PDB entry 5FXI | electron microscopy, 6.40 A resolution (low resolution: residue-level contacts below are approximate; hydrogen-bond / salt-bridge calls are withheld) | chains A and B of the 4 polymer chains in the assembly

Chain A:
Molecule: N-methyl-D-aspartate receptor GLUN1
Source organism: Rattus norvegicus
Reference sequence: P35439 (NMDZ1_RAT); aligned to UniProt positions 23-868 over residues 23-868 (the alignment contains insertions or deletions, so no single offset holds)
Sequence (846 residues; each row starts with the number of its first residue):
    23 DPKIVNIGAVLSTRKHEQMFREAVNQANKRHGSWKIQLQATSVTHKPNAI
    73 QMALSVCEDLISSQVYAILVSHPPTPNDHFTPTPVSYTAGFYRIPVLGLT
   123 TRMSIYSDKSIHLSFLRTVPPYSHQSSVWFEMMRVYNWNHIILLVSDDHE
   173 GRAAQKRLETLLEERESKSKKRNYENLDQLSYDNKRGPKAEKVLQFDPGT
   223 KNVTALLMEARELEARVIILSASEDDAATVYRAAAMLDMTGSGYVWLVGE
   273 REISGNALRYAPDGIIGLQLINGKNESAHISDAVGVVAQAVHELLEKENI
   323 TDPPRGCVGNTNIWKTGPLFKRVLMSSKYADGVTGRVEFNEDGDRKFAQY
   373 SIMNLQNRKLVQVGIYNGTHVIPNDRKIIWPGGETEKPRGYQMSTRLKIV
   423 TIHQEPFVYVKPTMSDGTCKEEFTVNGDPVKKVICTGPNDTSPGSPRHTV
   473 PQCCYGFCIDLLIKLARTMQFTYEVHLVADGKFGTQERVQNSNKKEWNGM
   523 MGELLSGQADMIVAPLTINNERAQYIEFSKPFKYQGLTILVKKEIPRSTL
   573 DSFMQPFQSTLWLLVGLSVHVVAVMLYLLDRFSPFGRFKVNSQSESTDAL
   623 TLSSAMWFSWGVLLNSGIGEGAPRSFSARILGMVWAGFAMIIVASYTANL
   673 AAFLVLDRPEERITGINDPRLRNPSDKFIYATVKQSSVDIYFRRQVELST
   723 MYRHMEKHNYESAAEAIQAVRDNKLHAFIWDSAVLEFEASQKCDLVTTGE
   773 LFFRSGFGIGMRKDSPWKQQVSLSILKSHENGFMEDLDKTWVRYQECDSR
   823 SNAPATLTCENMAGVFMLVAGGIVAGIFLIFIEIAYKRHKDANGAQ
Disordered / not traced: 23-24, 53-57, 97-100, 191-208, 463-470, 606-621, 860-868
Differences from the reference sequence: engineered mutation Gln61 (Asn in P35439), Asp260 (Asn239 in P35439), Gln371 (Asn350 in P35439), Gln492 (Asn471 in P35439), Gln512 (Asn491 in P35439), Gln615 (Glu594 in P35439), Ser616 (Glu595 in P35439), Ser618 (Glu597 in P35439), Thr619 (Glu598 in P35439), Gln792 (Asn771 in P35439), Cys831 (Phe810 in P35439), Asn865 (Arg844 in P35439), Gly866 (Arg845 in P35439), Ala867 (Lys846 in P35439)
From the paper describing this entry:
  - conformationally variable residues (domain motion): Glu320

Chain B:
Molecule: N-methyl-D-aspartate receptor GLUN2B
Source organism: Rattus norvegicus
Reference sequence: Q00960 (NMDE2_RAT); residues 27-852 here = UniProt positions 27-852
Sequence (827 residues; row label = number of the first residue in the row):
    26 GRSQKSPPSIGIAVILVGTSDEVAIKDAHEKDDFHHLSVVPRVELVAMNE
    76 TDPKSIITRICDLMSDRKIQGVVFADDTDQEAIAQILDFISAQTLTPILG
   126 IHGGSSMIMADKDESSMFFQFGPSIEQQASVMLNIMEEYDWYIFSIVTTY
   176 FPGYQDFVNKIRSTIENSFVGWELEEVLLLDMSLDDGDSKIQNQLKKLQS
   226 PIILLYCTKEEATYIFEVANSVGLTGYGYTWIVPSLVAGDTDTVPSEFPT
   276 GLISVSYDEWDYGLPARVRDGIAIITTAASDMLSEHSFIPEPKSSCYNTH
   326 EKRIYQSNMLNRYLINVTFEGRDLSFSEDGYQMHPKLVIILLNKERKWER
   376 VGKWKDKSLQMKYYVWPRMCPETEEQEDDHLSIVTLEEAPFVIVESVDPL
   426 SGTCMRNTVPCQKRIISENKTDEEPGYIKKCCKGFCIDILKKISKSVKFT
   476 YDLYLVTNGKHGKKINGTWNGMIGEVVMKRAYMAVGSLTINEERSEVVDF
   526 SVPFIETGISVMVSRSNGTVSPSAFLEPFSACVWVMMFVMLLIVSAVAVF
   576 VFEYFSPVGYNRSLADGREPGGPSFTIGKAIWLLWGLVFNNSVPVQNPKG
   626 TTSKIMVSVWAFFAVIFLASYTANLAAFMIQEEYVDQVSGLSDKKFQRPN
   676 DFSPPFRFGTVPNGSTERNIRNNYAEMHAYMGKFNQRGVDDALLSLKTGK
   726 LDAFIYDAAVLNYMAGRDEGCKLVTIGSGKVFASTGYGIAIQKDSGWKRQ
   776 VDLAILQLFGDGEMEELEALWLTGICHNEKNEVMSSQLDIDNMAGVFYML
   826 GAAMALSLITFISEHLFYWQFRHSFMG
Disordered / not traced: 26-31, 396-403, 440-450, 543-545, 582-597, 806-808, 843-852
Differences from the reference sequence: expression tag (26); engineered mutation Asp348 (Asn in Q00960), Cys557 (Asp in Q00960), Ser588 (Cys in Q00960), Ser838 (Cys in Q00960), Ser849 (Cys in Q00960)
Curated features (UniProtKB/Swiss-Prot):
  - region: Lys604 to Pro623 (Pore-forming)
  - binding site (Zn(2+)): His127, Glu284
  - binding site (L-glutamate): Thr514, Arg519, Ser690, Thr691, Asp732
  - site: Asn615 (Functional determinant of NMDA receptors)
  - glycosylation (N-linked (GlcNAc...) asparagine): Asn74, Asn341, Asn444, Asn491, Asn542, Asn688
  - mutagenesis: His60 (H60A: Normal zinc binding), His127 (H127A: Reduced zinc binding), Asp283 (D283A: Slightly reduced zinc binding), Glu284 (E284A: Reduced zinc binding), His311 (H311A: Normal zinc binding), His359 (H359A: Normal zinc binding)

How chain A and chain B interact:
Residue-residue contacts (23; chain A residue first):
  Asn70(A) - Thr324(B)
  Ile72(A) - Cys321(B)
  Cys329(A) - Asp77(B)
  Val330(A) - Asp77(B)
  Val330(A) - Ser80(B)
  Gly331(A) - Glu75(B)
  Gly331(A) - Asp77(B)
  Asn515(A) - Asn184(B)
  Gln577(A) - Leu813(B)
  Phe579(A) - Leu813(B)
  Gln580(A) - Leu813(B)
  Gln580(A) - Asp814(B)
  Leu583(A) - Ile815(B)
  Asn637(A) - Ser617(B)
  Gly641(A) - Pro619(B)
  Gly643(A) - Val620(B)
  Ala644(A) - Val620(B)
  Ser649(A) - Phe836(B)
  Ala658(A) - Phe614(B)
  Ala670(A) - Leu650(B)
  Ala670(A) - Met654(B)
  Pro691(A) - Ile800(B)
  Ser721(A) - Arg431(B)
Interface residues without a listed pair, chain A (24 interface residues in all): Asn332, Gly639, Gly659, Met662, Ala666
Interface residues without a listed pair, chain B (21 interface residues in all): Thr76, Lys79, Ser832

In short:
Chain A and chain B form an interface of 24 and 21 residues respectively. Curated annotation (UniProt) lists
Zn2+-binding residues His127(B) and Glu284(B), 5 L-glutamate-binding residues and 6 mutagenesis sites on chain
B. The paper reports conformational variability at Glu320(A).
Here chain A is N-methyl-D-aspartate receptor GLUN1 and chain B is N-methyl-D-aspartate receptor GLUN2B, both
from Rattus norvegicus. Entry 5FXI (GluN1b-GluN2B NMDA receptor structure in non-active-2 conformation) was
determined by electron microscopy together with 5FXJ, 5B3J, 5FXG, 5FXH and 5FXK from the same study.
